7OM2 - chains A and B; structure by X-ray diffraction, 2.07 A resolution.

Chain A (and B):
Name: RNA-dependent RNA polymerase
Source organism: Thosea asigna virus
Notes: chain B of this document is another copy of the same molecule, construct and numbering; everything in this record applies to it too
Reference sequence: Q6A562 (Q6A562_9VIRU); residue numbers follow UniProt; this construct covers 11-671
Amino-acid sequence (684 residues; numbered -12 to 671; the number before each row is that of its first residue; numbers below 1 keep their minus sign (Met-12 is residue -12)):
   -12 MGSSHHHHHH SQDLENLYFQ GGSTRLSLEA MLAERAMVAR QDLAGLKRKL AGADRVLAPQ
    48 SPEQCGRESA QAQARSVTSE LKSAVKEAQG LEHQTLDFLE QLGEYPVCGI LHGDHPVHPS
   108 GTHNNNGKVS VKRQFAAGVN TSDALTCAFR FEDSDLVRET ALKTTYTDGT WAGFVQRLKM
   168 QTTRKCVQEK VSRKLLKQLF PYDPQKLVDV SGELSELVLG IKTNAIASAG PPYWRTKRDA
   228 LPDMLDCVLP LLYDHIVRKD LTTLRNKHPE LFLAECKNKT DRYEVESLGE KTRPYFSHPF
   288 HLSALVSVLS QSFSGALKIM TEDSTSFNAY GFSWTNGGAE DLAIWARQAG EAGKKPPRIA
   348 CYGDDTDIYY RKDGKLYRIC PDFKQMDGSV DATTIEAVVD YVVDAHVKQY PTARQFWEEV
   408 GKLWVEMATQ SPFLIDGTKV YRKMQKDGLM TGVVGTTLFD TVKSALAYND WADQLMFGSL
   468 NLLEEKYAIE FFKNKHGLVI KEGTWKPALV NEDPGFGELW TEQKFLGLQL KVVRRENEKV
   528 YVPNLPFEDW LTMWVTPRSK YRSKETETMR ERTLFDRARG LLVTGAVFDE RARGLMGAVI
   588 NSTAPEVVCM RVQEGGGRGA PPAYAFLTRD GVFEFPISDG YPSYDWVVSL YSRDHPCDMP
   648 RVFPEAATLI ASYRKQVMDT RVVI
Unresolved in the structure: -12 to 10, 126-127 (chain B: -12 to 10)
Differences from the reference sequence: initiating methionine (-12); expression tag (-11 to 10)
Metal / ion sites: Mg2+ near Asp352 (its only coordinating residue here)
Reported in the primary citation:
  - Mg2+ coordination: Asp352
  - Mg2+ coordination through a water molecule: Thr353, Pro368, Asp369

Chain A / chain B interface:
Contacting residue pairs - 128 pairs, chain A then chain B:
  Thr11(A) with Lys209(B)
  Arg12(A) with Thr210(B), hydrogen bond (backbone-backbone); Asn211(B)
  Leu13(A) with Lys209(B); Thr210(B), hydrogen bond (backbone-backbone); Ala212(B), hydrophobic
  Ser14(A) with Leu206(B); Ile208(B)
  Leu15(A) with Val205(B); Leu206(B), hydrogen bond (backbone-backbone); Ile208(B), hydrogen bond (backbone-backbone); Thr210(B); Leu228(B); Met231(B), hydrophobic; Phe287(B), hydrophobic
  Glu16(A) with Leu206(B), hydrogen bond (backbone-backbone)
  Met18(A) with Thr210(B); Ala212(B), hydrophobic; Leu228(B), hydrophobic
  Leu19(A) with Leu206(B), hydrophobic; Leu228(B), hydrophobic; Leu232(B), hydrophobic
  Arg22(A) with Arg225(B), hydrogen bond (side chain-backbone); Asp226(B), hydrogen bond (side chain-backbone); Pro229(B)
  Arg35(A) with Asp101(B), salt bridge
  His99(A) with Ser659(B)
  Asp101(A) with Arg35(B), salt bridge
  Val197(A) with Thr667(B), hydrogen bond (backbone-side chain)
  Ser198(A) with Thr667(B), hydrogen bond (backbone-side chain); Arg668(B)
  Gly199(A) with Thr667(B), hydrogen bond (backbone-side chain)
  Glu200(A) with Lys662(B), salt bridge; Gln663(B); Val664(B); Met665(B), hydrogen bond (side chain-backbone)
  Leu201(A) with Met665(B), hydrogen bond (backbone-backbone); Thr667(B)
  Ser202(A) with Tyr660(B); Lys662(B); Gln663(B), hydrogen bond (side chain-backbone); Met665(B)
  Val205(A) with Leu15(B)
  Leu206(A) with Ser14(B); Leu15(B), hydrogen bond (backbone-backbone); Glu16(B), hydrogen bond (backbone-backbone); Leu19(B), hydrophobic
  Ile208(A) with Leu13(B); Ser14(B); Leu15(B), hydrogen bond (backbone-backbone)
  Lys209(A) with Arg12(B), hydrogen bond (backbone-side chain); Leu13(B)
  Thr210(A) with Thr11(B); Arg12(B); Leu13(B), hydrogen bond (backbone-backbone); Leu15(B); Met18(B)
  Asn211(A) with Thr11(B)
  Ala212(A) with Thr11(B), hydrogen bond (backbone-backbone); Met18(B), hydrophobic
  Arg225(A) with Arg22(B), hydrogen bond (backbone-side chain)
  Asp226(A) with Arg22(B), hydrogen bond (backbone-side chain)
  Leu228(A) with Leu15(B); Met18(B), hydrophobic; Leu19(B)
  Pro229(A) with Arg22(B); Ala658(B); Ser659(B)
  Met231(A) with Leu15(B), hydrophobic
  Leu232(A) with Leu19(B), hydrophobic
  Asp233(A) with Ser659(B); Tyr660(B); Arg661(B), hydrogen bond (side chain-backbone)
  Leu236(A) with Met665(B), hydrophobic
  Pro237(A) with Gln663(B); Met665(B), hydrophobic
  Tyr240(A) with Met665(B), hydrophobic; Asp666(B), hydrogen bond (side chain-backbone); Val669(B)
  Ile243(A) with Ile671(B)
  Val244(A) with Val669(B), hydrophobic; Ile671(B)
  Lys246(A) with Ile671(B)
  Phe287(A) with Leu15(B), hydrophobic
  Gln298(A) with Arg12(B)
  Thr399(A) with Arg668(B), hydrogen bond
  Ala400(A) with Thr667(B)
  Gln402(A) with Val670(B); Ile671(B), hydrogen bond (side chain-backbone)
  Phe403(A) with Thr667(B); Ile671(B), hydrophobic
  Trp404(A) with Thr667(B)
  Glu406(A) with Ile671(B)
  Ala658(A) with Pro229(B)
  Ser659(A) with His99(B); Pro229(B); Asp233(B)
  Tyr660(A) with Ser202(B); Leu232(B), hydrophobic; Asp233(B)
  Arg661(A) with Asp233(B), hydrogen bond (backbone-side chain)
  Lys662(A) with Glu200(B), salt bridge
  Gln663(A) with Glu200(B); Ser202(B), hydrogen bond (backbone-side chain)
  Val664(A) with Glu200(B)
  Met665(A) with Glu200(B), hydrogen bond (backbone-side chain); Leu201(B), hydrogen bond (backbone-backbone); Ser202(B); Leu236(B), hydrophobic; Pro237(B), hydrophobic; Tyr240(B), hydrophobic
  Asp666(A) with Tyr240(B), hydrogen bond (backbone-side chain)
  Thr667(A) with Val197(B), hydrogen bond (side chain-backbone); Ser198(B), hydrogen bond (side chain-backbone); Gly199(B), hydrogen bond (side chain-backbone); Ala400(B); Phe403(B); Trp404(B)
  Arg668(A) with Ser198(B), hydrogen bond (side chain-backbone); Thr399(B), hydrogen bond
  Val669(A) with Tyr240(B); Val244(B), hydrophobic
  Val670(A) with Gln402(B)
  Ile671(A) with Ile243(B); Val244(B); Lys246(B); Gln402(B), hydrogen bond (backbone-side chain); Phe403(B), hydrophobic
Other interface residues (no listed pair), chain A (64 interface residues in all): Leu204, Gly207, Lys224, Ala291
Other interface residues (no listed pair), chain B (64 interface residues in all): Leu204, Gly207, Lys224, Ala291, Glu406, Asp617

Overview:
Chain A and chain B each contribute 64 residues to their interface, with 36 hydrogen bonds and 4 salt bridges.
Among the polar pairs are Arg35(A)-Asp101(B), Glu200(A)-Lys662(B) and Arg22(A)-Arg225(B). From the paper:
water-mediated Mg2+ coordination by Thr353(A), Pro368(A) and Asp369(A); Mg2+ coordination by Asp352(A).
Both chains are RNA-dependent RNA polymerase (Thosea asigna virus). Entry 7OM2 (Thosea asigna virus RdRP
domain in complex with Mg+2) was determined by X-ray diffraction together with 7OM6, 7OM7, 7OM9 and 7OMA from
the same study.
